4ZXH - chain A; structure by X-ray diffraction, 2.70 A resolution.

# Chain A
Protein: Abbfa_003403
Organism: Acinetobacter baumannii (strain AB307-0294)
UniProtKB: B7H2D0 (B7H2D0_ACIB3); residue numbers follow UniProt; this construct covers 1-1318
Chain sequence (1320 residues; row label = number of the first residue in the row; numbers below 1 keep their minus sign (Gly-1 is residue -1)):
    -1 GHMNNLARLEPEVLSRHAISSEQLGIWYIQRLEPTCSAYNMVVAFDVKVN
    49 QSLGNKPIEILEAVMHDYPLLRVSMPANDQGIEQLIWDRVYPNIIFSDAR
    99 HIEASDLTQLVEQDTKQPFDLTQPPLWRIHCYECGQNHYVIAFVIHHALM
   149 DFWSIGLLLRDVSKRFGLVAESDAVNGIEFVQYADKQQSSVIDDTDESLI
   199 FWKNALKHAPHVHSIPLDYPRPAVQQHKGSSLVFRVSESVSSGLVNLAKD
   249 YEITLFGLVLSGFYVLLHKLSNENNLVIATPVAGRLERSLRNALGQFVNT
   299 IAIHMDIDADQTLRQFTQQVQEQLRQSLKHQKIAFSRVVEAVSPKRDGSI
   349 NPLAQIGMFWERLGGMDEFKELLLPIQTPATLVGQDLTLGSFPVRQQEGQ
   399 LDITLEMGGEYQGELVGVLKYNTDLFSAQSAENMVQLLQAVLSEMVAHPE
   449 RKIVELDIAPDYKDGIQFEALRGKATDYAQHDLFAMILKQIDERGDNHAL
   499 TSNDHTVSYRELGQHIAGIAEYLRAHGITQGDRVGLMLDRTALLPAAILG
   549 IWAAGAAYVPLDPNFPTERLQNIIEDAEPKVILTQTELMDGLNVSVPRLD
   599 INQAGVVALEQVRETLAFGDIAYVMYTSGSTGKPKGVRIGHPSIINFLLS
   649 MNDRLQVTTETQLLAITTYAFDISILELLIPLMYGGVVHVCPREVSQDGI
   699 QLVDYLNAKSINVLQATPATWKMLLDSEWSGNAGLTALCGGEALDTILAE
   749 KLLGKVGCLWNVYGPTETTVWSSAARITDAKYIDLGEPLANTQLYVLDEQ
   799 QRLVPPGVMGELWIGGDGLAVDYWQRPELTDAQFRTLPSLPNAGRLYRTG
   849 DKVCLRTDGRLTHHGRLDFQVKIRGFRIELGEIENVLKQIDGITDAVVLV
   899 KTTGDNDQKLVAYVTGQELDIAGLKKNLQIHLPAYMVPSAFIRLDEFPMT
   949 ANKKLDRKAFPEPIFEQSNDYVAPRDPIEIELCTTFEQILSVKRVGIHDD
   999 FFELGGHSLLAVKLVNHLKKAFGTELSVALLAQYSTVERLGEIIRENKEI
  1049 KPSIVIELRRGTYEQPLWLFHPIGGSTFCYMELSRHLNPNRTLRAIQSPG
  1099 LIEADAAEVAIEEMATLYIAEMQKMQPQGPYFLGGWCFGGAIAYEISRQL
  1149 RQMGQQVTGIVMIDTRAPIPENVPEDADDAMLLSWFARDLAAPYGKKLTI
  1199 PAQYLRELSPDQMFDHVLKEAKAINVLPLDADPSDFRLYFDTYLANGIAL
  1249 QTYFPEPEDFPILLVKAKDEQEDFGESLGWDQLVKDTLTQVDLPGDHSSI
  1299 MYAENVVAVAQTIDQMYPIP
Disordered / not traced: 501-502, 627-630
Sequence notes: expression tag (-1 to 0)
Glycans and other covalent adducts: 4'-phosphopantetheine (PNS) linked to Ser1006
Metal / ion sites: Ni2+: His0, His524; K+: Glu369, Leu370, Leu372, Ile374, Ser389
Ligand contacts:
  - 4'-phosphopantetheine (PNS): Gly23, Ile24, Tyr26, Ile27, Tyr37, His145, Ala277, Pro279, Val296, Thr298, Phe333, Ser334, Val337, Arg344, Asn349, Pro350, Phe357, Gln398, Leu399, His1005
  - 1,2-dimyristoyl-sn-glycero-3-phosphocholine (PX4): His0, Val41, Val45, Leu51, Pro55, Ile56, Ile58, Leu59, Val62, Leu69, Ile92, Phe94, Trp125, Ile127, Cys129, Tyr137, Ile139, Phe141, Ile143, Ile153, Leu156, Leu157, Val160, Ser161, Phe164, Leu385, Leu387
Reported in the primary citation:
  - binding site for 4'-phosphopantetheine: Tyr26, Ile27, Tyr37, Arg344, Ser1006
  - contacts within the chain: Leu22-Leu1007 (hydrophobic contact), Tyr26-Val1026 (hydrophobic contact), Leu30-Ala1030 (hydrophobic contact), Tyr37-His145 (backbone contact), Gln78-Lys1011 (backbone contact), Ile80-Val1010 (hydrophobic contact), Ile80-Leu1007 (hydrophobic contact), Leu30-Val1026 (hydrophobic contact), Leu30-Ala1027 (hydrophobic contact)
  - catalytic residues: His145
  - post-translational modification sites: Ser1006

# Overview
Chain A binds 1,2-dimyristoyl-sn-glycero-3-phosphocholine. 4'-phosphopantetheine is covalently linked to
Ser1006. His0 and His524 form the Ni2+ site. The K+ site is built by Glu369, Leu370, Leu372, Ile374 and
Ser389. The paper reports the catalytic residue His145; a binding site for 4'-phosphopantetheine at Tyr26,
Ile27 and Tyr37 among others.
Chain A is Abbfa_003403 (Acinetobacter baumannii (strain AB307-0294)); the structure, Crystal Structure of
holo-AB3403 a four domain nonribosomal peptide synthetase from Acinetobacter Baumanii, was determined by X-ray
diffraction, deposited together with 5T3D and 4ZXI.
